Entry 6KQL (X-ray diffraction, 2.89 A resolution); this record covers chains D and E of the 9 polymer chains in the assembly.

# Chain D
Molecule: DNA-directed RNA polymerase subunit beta'
Organism: Thermus thermophilus (strain HB8 / ATCC 27634 / DSM 579)
Notes: EC 2.7.7.6
UniProt: Q8RQE8 (RPOC_THET8); residue numbers follow UniProt; this construct covers 1-1524
Sequence (1524 residues; row label = number of the first residue in the row):
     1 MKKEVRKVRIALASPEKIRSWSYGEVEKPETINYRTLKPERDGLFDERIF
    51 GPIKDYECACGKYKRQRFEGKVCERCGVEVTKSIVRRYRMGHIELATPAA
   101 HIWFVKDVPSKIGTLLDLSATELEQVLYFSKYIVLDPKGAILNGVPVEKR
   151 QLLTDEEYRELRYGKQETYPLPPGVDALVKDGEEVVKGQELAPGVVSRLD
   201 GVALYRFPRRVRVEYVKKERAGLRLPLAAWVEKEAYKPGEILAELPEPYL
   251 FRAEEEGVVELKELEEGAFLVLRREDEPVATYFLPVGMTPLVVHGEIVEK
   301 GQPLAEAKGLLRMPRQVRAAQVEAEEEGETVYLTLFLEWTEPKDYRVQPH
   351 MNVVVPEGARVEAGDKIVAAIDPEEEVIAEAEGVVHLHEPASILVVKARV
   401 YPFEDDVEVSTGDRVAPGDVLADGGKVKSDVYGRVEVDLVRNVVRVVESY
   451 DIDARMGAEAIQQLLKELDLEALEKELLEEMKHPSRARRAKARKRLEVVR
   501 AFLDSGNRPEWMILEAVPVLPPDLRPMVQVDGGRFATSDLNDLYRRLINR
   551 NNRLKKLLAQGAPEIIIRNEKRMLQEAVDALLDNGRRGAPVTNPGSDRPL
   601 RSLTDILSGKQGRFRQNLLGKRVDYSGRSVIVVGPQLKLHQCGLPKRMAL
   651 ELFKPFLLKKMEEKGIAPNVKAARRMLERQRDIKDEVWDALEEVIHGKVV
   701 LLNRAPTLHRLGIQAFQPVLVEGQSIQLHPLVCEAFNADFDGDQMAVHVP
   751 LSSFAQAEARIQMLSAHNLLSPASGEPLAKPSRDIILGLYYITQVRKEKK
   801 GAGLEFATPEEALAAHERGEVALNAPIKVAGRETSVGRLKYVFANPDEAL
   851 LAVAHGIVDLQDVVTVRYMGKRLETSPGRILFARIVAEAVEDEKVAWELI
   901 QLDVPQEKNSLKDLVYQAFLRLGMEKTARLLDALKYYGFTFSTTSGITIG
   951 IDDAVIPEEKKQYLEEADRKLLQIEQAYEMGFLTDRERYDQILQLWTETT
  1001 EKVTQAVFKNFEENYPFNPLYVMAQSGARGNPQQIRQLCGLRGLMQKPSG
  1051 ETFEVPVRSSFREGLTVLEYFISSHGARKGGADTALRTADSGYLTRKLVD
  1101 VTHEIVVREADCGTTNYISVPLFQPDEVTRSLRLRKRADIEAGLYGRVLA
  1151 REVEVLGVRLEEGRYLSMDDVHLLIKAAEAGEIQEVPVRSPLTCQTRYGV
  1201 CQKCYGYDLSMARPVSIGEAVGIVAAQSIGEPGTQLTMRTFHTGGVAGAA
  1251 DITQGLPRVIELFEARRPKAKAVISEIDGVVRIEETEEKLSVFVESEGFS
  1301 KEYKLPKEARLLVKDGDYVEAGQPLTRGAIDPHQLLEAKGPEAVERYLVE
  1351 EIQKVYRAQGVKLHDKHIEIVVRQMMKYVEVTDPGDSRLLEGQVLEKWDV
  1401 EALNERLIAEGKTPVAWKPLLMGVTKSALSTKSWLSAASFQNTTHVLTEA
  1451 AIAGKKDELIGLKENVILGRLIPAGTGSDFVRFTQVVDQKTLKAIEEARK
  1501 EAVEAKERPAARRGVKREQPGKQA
Disordered / not traced: 1-2, 1238-1251, 1503-1524
Ion coordination: Zn2+ site 1: Cys-58, Cys-60, Cys-73, Cys-76; Mg2+ site 1: Asp-739, Asp-741, Asp-743 (shared with 1 residue of chain I); Mg2+ site 2 near Lys-840 (its only coordinating residue here); Mg2+ site 3: Trp-897, Ile-900; Zn2+ site 2: Cys-1112, Cys-1194, Cys-1201, Cys-1204

# Chain E
Molecule: DNA-directed RNA polymerase subunit omega
Organism: Thermus thermophilus (strain HB8 / ATCC 27634 / DSM 579)
Notes: EC 2.7.7.6
UniProt: Q8RQE7 (RPOZ_THET8); residues 1-99 here = UniProt positions 1-99
Sequence (99 residues; numbered 1 to 99; the number before each row is that of its first residue):
     1 MAEPGIDKLFGMVDSKYRLTVVVAKRAQQLLRHGFKNTVLEPEERPKMQT
    51 LEGLFDDPNAVTWAMKELLTGRLVFGENLVPEDRLQKEMERLYPVEREE
Disordered / not traced: 1, 96-99

# Chain D / chain E interface
Pairs across the interface - 93 pairs, chain D then chain E:
  His-640(D) / Ala-2(E)
  Asp-689(D) / Leu-51(E)
  Glu-693(D) / Thr-50(E)
  His-696(D) / Met-48(E)
  His-696(D) / Asp-57(E)  salt bridge
  His-696(D) / Asn-59(E)  hydrogen bond (backbone-side chain)
  Gly-697(D) / Asn-59(E)  hydrogen bond (backbone-side chain)
  Lys-698(D) / Asn-59(E)
  Ser-753(D) / Leu-31(E)
  Phe-754(D) / Ala-24(E)  hydrophobic
  Ala-757(D) / Thr-20(E)
  Ala-757(D) / Ala-24(E)  hydrophobic
  Glu-758(D) / Thr-20(E)
  Arg-760(D) / Glu-3(E)  salt bridge
  Arg-760(D) / Asn-59(E)  hydrogen bond
  Arg-760(D) / Val-61(E)
  Arg-760(D) / Thr-62(E)  hydrogen bond
  Ile-761(D) / Phe-10(E)  hydrophobic
  Ile-761(D) / Leu-19(E)  hydrophobic
  Ile-761(D) / Thr-20(E)
  Ile-761(D) / Val-23(E)  hydrophobic
  Ile-761(D) / Met-65(E)  hydrophobic
  Gln-762(D) / Tyr-17(E)
  Gln-762(D) / Thr-20(E)  hydrogen bond
  Leu-764(D) / Ala-2(E)  hydrophobic
  Leu-764(D) / Glu-3(E)
  Ala-766(D) / Ala-2(E)
  His-767(D) / Ala-2(E)
  His-767(D) / Glu-3(E)  hydrogen bond (side chain-backbone)
  His-767(D) / Ile-6(E)
  Gly-923(D) / Asp-7(E)
  Met-924(D) / Ile-6(E)  hydrophobic
  Met-924(D) / Asp-7(E)  hydrogen bond (backbone-side chain)
  Glu-925(D) / Glu-3(E)
  Glu-925(D) / Pro-4(E)
  Glu-925(D) / Gly-5(E)  hydrogen bond (side chain-backbone)
  Glu-925(D) / Ile-6(E)
  Glu-925(D) / Asp-7(E)
  Met-1211(D) / Lys-16(E)  hydrogen bond
  Arg-1213(D) / Phe-10(E)
  Ser-1216(D) / Ser-15(E)
  Ser-1216(D) / Lys-16(E)  hydrogen bond (side chain-backbone)
  Ile-1217(D) / Ser-15(E)  hydrogen bond (backbone-side chain)
  Ile-1217(D) / Tyr-17(E)
  Gly-1218(D) / Tyr-17(E)
  Glu-1219(D) / Tyr-17(E)  hydrogen bond
  Gly-1475(D) / Tyr-17(E)
  Thr-1476(D) / Tyr-17(E)
  Thr-1476(D) / Thr-20(E)
  Thr-1476(D) / Val-21(E)
  Phe-1480(D) / Asp-14(E)
  Phe-1480(D) / Arg-18(E)  hydrogen bond (backbone-side chain)
  Phe-1480(D) / Glu-77(E)
  Val-1481(D) / Ser-15(E)
  Val-1481(D) / Tyr-17(E)  hydrophobic
  Val-1481(D) / Arg-18(E)
  Val-1481(D) / Val-21(E)
  Arg-1482(D) / Lys-25(E)
  Thr-1484(D) / Arg-18(E)  hydrogen bond
  Thr-1484(D) / Val-22(E)
  Thr-1484(D) / Lys-25(E)  hydrogen bond (backbone-side chain)
  Thr-1484(D) / Gly-76(E)
  Thr-1484(D) / Glu-77(E)
  Gln-1485(D) / Val-74(E)
  Gln-1485(D) / Phe-75(E)
  Gln-1485(D) / Gly-76(E)  hydrogen bond (backbone-backbone)
  Gln-1485(D) / Asn-78(E)
  Gln-1485(D) / Leu-79(E)  hydrogen bond (side chain-backbone)
  Gln-1485(D) / Val-80(E)  hydrogen bond (side chain-backbone)
  Gln-1485(D) / Glu-82(E)  hydrogen bond
  Val-1486(D) / Val-22(E)  hydrophobic
  Val-1486(D) / Gln-29(E)  hydrogen bond (backbone-side chain)
  Val-1486(D) / Val-74(E)
  Val-1487(D) / Leu-73(E)
  Val-1487(D) / Val-74(E)  hydrogen bond (backbone-backbone)
  Asp-1488(D) / Arg-26(E)  salt bridge
  Asp-1488(D) / Asn-37(E)
  Asp-1488(D) / Val-39(E)
  Asp-1488(D) / Leu-73(E)
  Asp-1488(D) / Tyr-93(E)
  Gln-1489(D) / Arg-72(E)
  Gln-1489(D) / Val-74(E)
  Lys-1490(D) / Tyr-93(E)
  Thr-1491(D) / Met-89(E)
  Thr-1491(D) / Tyr-93(E)
  Leu-1492(D) / Val-74(E)  hydrophobic
  Ala-1494(D) / Leu-92(E)  hydrophobic
  Ile-1495(D) / Val-80(E)  hydrophobic
  Ile-1495(D) / Glu-88(E)
  Ala-1498(D) / Glu-88(E)
  Arg-1499(D) / Leu-79(E)  hydrogen bond (side chain-backbone)
  Arg-1499(D) / Val-80(E)
  Arg-1499(D) / Pro-81(E)
Also at the interface, not in a pair above, chain D (44 interface residues in all): Phe-1483
Also at the interface, not in a pair above, chain E (53 interface residues in all): Ala-27, Gln-28, Lys-47, Pro-58, Arg-84, Leu-85

# Overview
Chain D and chain E form an interface of 44 and 53 residues respectively; the contacts include 22 hydrogen
bonds and 3 salt bridges. Polar contacts include His-696(D)/Asp-57(E), Arg-760(D)/Glu-3(E) and
Asp-1488(D)/Arg-26(E). Cys-58(D), Cys-60(D), Cys-73(D) and Cys-76(D) coordinate Zn2+ site 1.
Here chain D is DNA-directed RNA polymerase subunit beta' and chain E is DNA-directed RNA polymerase subunit
omega, both from Thermus thermophilus (strain HB8 / ATCC 27634 / DSM 579). Entry 6KQL (Thermus thermophilus
initial transcription complex comprising sigma A and 5'-triphosphate RNA of 4 nt) was determined by X-ray
diffraction together with 6KQD, 6KQE, 6KQF, 6KQG, 6KQH, 6KQM and 6 further entries from the same study.
